PDB entry 9E11 | electron microscopy, 2.86 A resolution | chains C and D of the 4 polymer chains in the assembly

== Chain C (and D) ==
Molecule: Platelet-activating factor acetylhydrolase IB subunit beta
Source organism: Homo sapiens
Notes: chain D of this document is another copy of the same molecule, construct and numbering; everything in this record applies to it too
UniProt: P43034 (LIS1_HUMAN); numbering as in UniProt (aligned over 1-410)
Chain sequence (410 residues; row label = number of the first residue in the row):
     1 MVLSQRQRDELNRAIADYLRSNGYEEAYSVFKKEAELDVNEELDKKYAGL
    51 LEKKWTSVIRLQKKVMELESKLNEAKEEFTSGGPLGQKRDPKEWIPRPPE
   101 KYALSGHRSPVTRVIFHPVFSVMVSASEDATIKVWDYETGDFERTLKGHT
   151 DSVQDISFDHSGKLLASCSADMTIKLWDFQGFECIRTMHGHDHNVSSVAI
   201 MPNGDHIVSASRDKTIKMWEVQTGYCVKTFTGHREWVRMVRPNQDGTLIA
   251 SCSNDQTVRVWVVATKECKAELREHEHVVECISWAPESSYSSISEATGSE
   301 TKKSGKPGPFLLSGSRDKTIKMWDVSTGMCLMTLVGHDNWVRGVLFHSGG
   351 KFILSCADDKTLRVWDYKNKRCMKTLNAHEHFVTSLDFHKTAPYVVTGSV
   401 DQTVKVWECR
Not modelled in the structure: 1-88 (chain D: 1-91)
Curated features (UniProtKB/Swiss-Prot):
  - region: Met1 to Asp38 (Required for self-association and interaction with PAFAH1B2 and PAFAH1B3), Phe388 to Arg410 (Interaction with NDEL1)
  - modified residue: Lys53 (N6-acetyllysine), Ser109 (Phosphoserine)
  - natural variant: Phe31 (F31S: In LIS1), His149 (H149R: In LIS1), Gly162 (G162S: In LIS1), Ser169 (S169P: In SBH), Arg241 (R241P: In SBH), His277 (H277P: In LIS1), Asp317 (D317H: In LIS1)

== Interface between chain C and chain D ==
Contacting residue pairs - 14 pairs, chain C then chain D:
  Ser105(C) with Val119(D)
  Gly106(C) with Val119(D); Phe120(D)
  His107(C) with Phe120(D)
  Arg108(C) with Phe120(D); Val122(D); Glu143(D), salt bridge; Phe182(D)
  Lys133(C) with Ser121(D)
  Phe142(C) with Glu138(D)
  Thr145(C) with Glu138(D), hydrogen bond
  Lys147(C) with Asp136(D), salt bridge; Glu138(D), salt bridge; Thr139(D)
Interface residues without a listed pair, chain C (9 interface residues in all): Gln402
Interface residues without a listed pair, chain D (10 interface residues in all): Phe179

== Summary ==
9 residues of chain C and 10 residues of chain D are in contact; the contacts include 1 hydrogen bond and 3
salt bridges. Polar pairs include Arg108(C)-Glu143(D), Lys147(C)-Asp136(D) and Lys147(C)-Glu138(D).
Both chains are Platelet-activating factor acetylhydrolase IB subunit beta (Homo sapiens). Entry 9E11 (Dimeric
motor domains from phi-like dynein-1 bound to a Lis1 dimer under Lis1 condition) was determined by electron
microscopy (same publication as 9E0Z, 9E10, 9E12, 9E13 and 9E14).
